Entry 1SCM (X-ray diffraction, 2.80 A resolution); this record covers chains A and B of the 3 polymer chains in the assembly.

[Chain A]
Molecule: Myosin heavy chain
Organism: Argopecten irradians
Reference sequence: P24733 (MYS_AEQIR); residue numbers follow UniProt; this construct covers 777-836
Chain sequence (60 residues; each row starts with the number of its first residue):
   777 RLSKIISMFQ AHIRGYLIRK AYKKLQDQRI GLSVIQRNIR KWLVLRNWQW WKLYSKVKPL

[Chain B]
Molecule: Myosin regulatory light chain
Organism: Argopecten irradians
Reference sequence: P13543 (MLR_AEQIR); residues 12-156 here = UniProt positions 12-156
Chain sequence (145 residues; each row starts with the number of its first residue):
    12 LPQKQIQEMK EAFSMIDVDR DGFVSKEDIK AISEQLGRAP DDKELTAMLK EAPGPLNFTM
    72 FLSIFSDKLS GTDSEETIRN AFAMFDEQET KKLNIEYIKD LLENMGDNFN KDEMRMTFKE
   132 APVEGGKFDY VKFTAMIKGS GEEEA
Not modelled in the structure: 150-156
Metal / ion sites: Ca2+: Asp28, Asp30, Asp32, Phe34, Asp39

[How chain A and chain B interact]
Contacting residue pairs - 69 pairs, chain A then chain B:
  Lys800(A) - Met95(B)
  Lys800(A) - Glu98(B)  salt bridge
  Asp803(A) - Met95(B)
  Gln804(A) - Met95(B)  hydrogen bond (side chain-backbone)
  Gln804(A) - Phe96(B)
  Gly807(A) - Ala92(B)
  Gly807(A) - Met95(B)
  Leu808(A) - Phe96(B)
  Leu808(A) - Met116(B)
  Leu808(A) - Gly117(B)
  Val810(A) - Ala92(B)  hydrophobic
  Ile811(A) - Ala92(B)
  Ile811(A) - Phe93(B)  hydrophobic
  Ile811(A) - Phe96(B)  hydrophobic
  Ile811(A) - Leu113(B)  hydrophobic
  Gln812(A) - Leu112(B)
  Gln812(A) - Leu113(B)  hydrogen bond (side chain-backbone)
  Gln812(A) - Met116(B)  hydrogen bond (side chain-backbone)
  Gln812(A) - Gly117(B)
  Gln812(A) - Asp118(B)  hydrogen bond (side chain-backbone)
  Gln812(A) - Phe120(B)
  Arg813(A) - Asp84(B)  salt bridge
  Asn814(A) - Thr83(B)
  Asn814(A) - Asp84(B)  hydrogen bond
  Asn814(A) - Ile89(B)
  Asn814(A) - Ile148(B)
  Ile815(A) - Phe120(B)  hydrophobic
  Ile815(A) - Thr128(B)
  Ile815(A) - Phe144(B)  hydrophobic
  Ile815(A) - Ile148(B)  hydrophobic
  Arg816(A) - Asp118(B)  hydrogen bond (side chain-backbone)
  Arg816(A) - Asn119(B)  hydrogen bond (side chain-backbone)
  Arg816(A) - Phe120(B)
  Arg816(A) - Glu124(B)  salt bridge
  Lys817(A) - Gly82(B)
  Lys817(A) - Thr83(B)
  Trp818(A) - Phe144(B)  hydrophobic
  Trp818(A) - Met147(B)
  Trp818(A) - Ile148(B)
  Leu819(A) - Glu124(B)
  Leu819(A) - Met127(B)  hydrophobic
  Leu819(A) - Thr128(B)
  Leu821(A) - Leu80(B)  hydrophobic
  Arg822(A) - Met127(B)
  Arg822(A) - Glu131(B)  salt bridge
  Trp824(A) - Glu62(B)  hydrogen bond
  Trp824(A) - Lys79(B)
  Gln825(A) - Pro51(B)
  Gln825(A) - Glu55(B)
  Gln825(A) - Met59(B)
  Trp826(A) - Met59(B)  hydrogen bond (side chain-backbone)
  Trp826(A) - Glu62(B)  hydrogen bond
  Trp826(A) - Leu67(B)  hydrophobic
  Trp826(A) - Phe72(B)  hydrophobic
  Trp826(A) - Ile75(B)
  Trp826(A) - Phe76(B)
  Trp827(A) - Phe76(B)  hydrophobic
  Leu829(A) - Ile40(B)  hydrophobic
  Leu829(A) - Ser44(B)
  Leu829(A) - Met59(B)  hydrophobic
  Tyr830(A) - Glu19(B)  hydrogen bond
  Tyr830(A) - Met20(B)
  Tyr830(A) - Ala23(B)  hydrophobic
  Tyr830(A) - Phe76(B)  hydrophobic
  Lys832(A) - Leu47(B)
  Val833(A) - Met26(B)  hydrophobic
  Val833(A) - Leu47(B)  hydrophobic
  Leu836(A) - Met26(B)
  Leu836(A) - Leu47(B)  hydrophobic
Interface residues without a listed pair, chain A (28 interface residues in all): Val820, Lys834
Interface residues without a listed pair, chain B (48 interface residues in all): Ile27, Val35, Ile43, Leu60, Thr88, Tyr108, Ile109, Asn121

[Overview]
28 residues of chain A and 48 residues of chain B are in contact; the contacts include 11 hydrogen bonds and 4
salt bridges. Polar contacts include Lys800(A)-Glu98(B), Arg813(A)-Asp84(B) and Arg816(A)-Glu124(B). Asp28(B),
Asp30(B), Asp32(B), Phe34(B) and Asp39(B) form the Ca2+ site.
Chain A is Myosin heavy chain and chain B is Myosin regulatory light chain, both from Argopecten irradians;
the structure, Structure of the regulatory domain of scallop myosin at 2.8 angstroms resolution, was
determined by X-ray diffraction.
